9GA3 - chains A and C of the 5 polymer chains in the assembly; structure by electron microscopy, 4.30 A resolution (low resolution: residue-level contacts below are approximate; hydrogen-bond / salt-bridge calls are withheld).

== Chain A ==
Protein: UvrABC system protein A
Source organism: Mycobacterium tuberculosis
UniProtKB: P63381 (UVRA_MYCBO); residues 1-972 here = UniProt positions 1-972
Sequence (993 residues; numbered -20 to 972; the number before each row is that of its first residue; numbers below 1 keep their minus sign (Met-20 is residue -20)):
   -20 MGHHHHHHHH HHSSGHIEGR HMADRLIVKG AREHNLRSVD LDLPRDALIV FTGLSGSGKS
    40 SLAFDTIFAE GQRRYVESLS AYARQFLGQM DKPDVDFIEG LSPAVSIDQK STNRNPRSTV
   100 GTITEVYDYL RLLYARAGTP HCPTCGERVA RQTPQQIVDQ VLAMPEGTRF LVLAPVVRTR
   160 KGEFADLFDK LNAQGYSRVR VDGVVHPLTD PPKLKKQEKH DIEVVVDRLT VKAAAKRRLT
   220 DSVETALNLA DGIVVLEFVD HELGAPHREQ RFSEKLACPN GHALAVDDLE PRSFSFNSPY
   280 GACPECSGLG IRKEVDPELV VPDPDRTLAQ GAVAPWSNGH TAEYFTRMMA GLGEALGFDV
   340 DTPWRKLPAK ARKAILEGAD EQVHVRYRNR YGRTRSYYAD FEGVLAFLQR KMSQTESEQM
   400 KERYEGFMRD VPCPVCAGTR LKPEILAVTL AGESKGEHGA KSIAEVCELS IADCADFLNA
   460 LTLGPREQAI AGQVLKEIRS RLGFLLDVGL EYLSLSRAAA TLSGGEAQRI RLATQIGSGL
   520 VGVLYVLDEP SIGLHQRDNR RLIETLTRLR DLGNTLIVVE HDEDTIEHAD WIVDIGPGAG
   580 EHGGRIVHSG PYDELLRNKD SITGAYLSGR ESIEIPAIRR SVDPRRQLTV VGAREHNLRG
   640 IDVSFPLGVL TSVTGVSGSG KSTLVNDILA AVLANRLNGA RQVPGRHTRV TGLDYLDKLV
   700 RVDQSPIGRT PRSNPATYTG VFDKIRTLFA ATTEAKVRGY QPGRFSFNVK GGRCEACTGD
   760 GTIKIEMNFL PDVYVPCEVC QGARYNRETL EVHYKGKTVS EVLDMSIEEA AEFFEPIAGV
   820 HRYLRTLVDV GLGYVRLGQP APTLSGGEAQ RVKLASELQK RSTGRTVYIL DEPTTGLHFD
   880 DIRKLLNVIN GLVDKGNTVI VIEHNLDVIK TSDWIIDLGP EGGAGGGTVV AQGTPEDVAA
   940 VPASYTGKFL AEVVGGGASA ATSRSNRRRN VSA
Unresolved in the structure: -20 to 0, 64-69, 123-265, 364-376, 954-972
Differences from the reference sequence: initiating methionine (-20); expression tag (-19 to 0)
Bound ions: Zn2+ site 1: Cys282, Cys285, Cys412, Cys415; Zn2+ site 2: Cys753, Cys756, Cys776, Cys779
Residues lining bound ligands: ADP (adenosine-5'-diphosphate): Tyr491, Arg496, Thr500, His635, Asn636, Val655, Ser656, Gly657, Ser658, Gly659, Lys660, Ser661, Thr662, Asp666, Gly922, Ala923
UniProt features mapped onto this chain:
  - zinc finger (C4-type): Cys257 to Cys285, Cys753 to Cys779
  - binding site (ATP): Gly32 to Ser39, Gly654 to Ser661
From the paper describing this entry:
  - conformationally variable residues (domain motion): Gly463 to Gly488, Thr761 to Pro775

== Chain C ==
Molecule: 42-nt DNA strand
Sequence (42 nucleotides; numbered -4 to 37; the number before each row is that of its first residue; numbers below 1 keep their minus sign (DT-4 is residue -4)):
    -4 TAGTCACATC AGTGATCAGT GGTTCCGGAA CCACTGATCA CT
Unresolved in the structure: -4 to 0

== How chain A and chain C interact ==
Pairs across the interface (9; chain A residue first):
  Asn317(A) with DC27(C)
  His319(A) with DG23(C); DA24(C)
  Arg708(A) with DT30(C)
  Thr716(A) with DA32(C)
  Phe721(A) with DA32(C)
  Arg725(A) with DA32(C); DT33(C)
  Gly742(A) with DT33(C)
Other interface residues (no listed pair), chain A (10 interface residues in all): Gly318, Ser712, Asn747
Other interface residues (no listed pair), chain C (10 interface residues in all): DA25, DC26, DC29, DG31

== Overview ==
The chain A/chain C interface involves 10 residues from each chain. Ligands of chain A: ADP. Cys282(A),
Cys285(A), Cys412(A) and Cys415(A) coordinate Zn2+ site 1. Cys753(A), Cys756(A), Cys776(A) and Cys779(A)
coordinate Zn2+ site 2. From UniProt: 16 ATP-binding residues on chain A. The paper reports conformational
variability at Gly463(A) and Thr761(A).
Here chain A is UvrABC system protein A (Mycobacterium tuberculosis) and chain C is a 42-nt DNA strand. Entry
9GA3 (MtUvrA2UvrB bound to damaged oligonucleotide) was determined by electron microscopy, deposited together
with 9GA2, 9GA4 and 9GA5.
